6PJ9 - chains A and B; structure by X-ray diffraction, 2.50 A resolution.

[Chain A]
Name: Rhomboid protease GlpG
From: Escherichia coli
Notes: EC 3.4.21.105
UniProt: A0A0J2E248 (A0A0J2E248_ECOLX); numbering as in UniProt (aligned over 87-276)
Sequence (211 residues; numbered 66 to 276; the number before each row is that of its first residue):
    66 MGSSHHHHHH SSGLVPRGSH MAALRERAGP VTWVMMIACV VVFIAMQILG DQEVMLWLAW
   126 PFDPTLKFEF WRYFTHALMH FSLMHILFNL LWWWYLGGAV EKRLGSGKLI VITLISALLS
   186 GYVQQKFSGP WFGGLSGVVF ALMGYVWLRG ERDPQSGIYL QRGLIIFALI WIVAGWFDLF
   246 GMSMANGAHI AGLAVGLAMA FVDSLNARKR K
Disordered / not traced: 66-92, 244-247, 273-276
Sequence notes: initiating methionine (66); expression tag (67-86); engineered mutation F205 (Tyr in A0A0J2E248)
From the paper describing this entry:
  - conformationally variable residues (order/disorder transition): L148 to H150, F153, R227 to M247
  - binding site for Peptide aldehyde inhibitor (chain B): S248, M249

[Chain B]
Name: Peptide aldehyde inhibitor
Sequence (4 residues; each row starts with the number of its first residue):
   500 VRMA

[Chain A / chain B interface]
Residue-residue contacts - 24 pairs, chain A then chain B:
  M120(A) - V500(B)  hydrophobic
  F146(A) - M502(B)  hydrophobic
  H150(A) - M502(B)  hydrogen bond
  N154(A) - A503(B)
  Q189(A) - R501(B)
  S193(A) - R501(B)  hydrogen bond
  W196(A) - V500(B)
  W196(A) - R501(B)
  F197(A) - R501(B)
  G198(A) - R501(B)  hydrogen bond (backbone-backbone)
  G198(A) - M502(B)
  G198(A) - A503(B)  hydrogen bond (backbone-backbone)
  G199(A) - A503(B)
  L200(A) - A503(B)
  S201(A) - A503(B)  hydrogen bond (side chain-backbone)
  S248(A) - V500(B)
  S248(A) - R501(B)
  S248(A) - M502(B)  hydrogen bond (backbone-backbone)
  M249(A) - R501(B)  hydrogen bond (backbone-side chain)
  M249(A) - M502(B)
  A250(A) - R501(B)
  A250(A) - M502(B)  hydrogen bond (backbone-backbone)
  A250(A) - A503(B)
  A253(A) - A503(B)  hydrophobic
Also at the interface, not in a pair above, chain A (18 interface residues in all): G202, H254
From the paper, about this interface:
  - interface residues, chain A: S248(A), M249(A)

[Summary]
18 residues of chain A face 4 of chain B across their interface; the contacts include 8 hydrogen bonds. Polar
pairs include H150(A)-M502(B), S193(A)-R501(B) and S201(A)-A503(B). The paper reports a binding site for
Peptide aldehyde inhibitor (chain B) at S248(A) and M249(A); interface residues S248(A) and M249(A).
Chain A is Rhomboid protease GlpG (Escherichia coli) and chain B is Peptide aldehyde inhibitor; the structure,
Time-resolved structural snapshot of proteolysis by GlpG inside the membrane, was determined by X-ray
diffraction (same publication as 6PJ5, 6PJ7, 6PJ8, 6PJP, 6PJR and 6PJU).
